Entry 5XQX (X-ray diffraction, 2.30 A resolution); this record covers chains A and B.

[Chain A]
Name: Cyclin-dependent kinase 8
Source organism: Homo sapiens
Notes: EC 2.7.11.22, 2.7.11.23
UniProt: P49336 (CDK8_HUMAN); residues 1-371 here = UniProt positions 1-371
Sequence (380 residues; row label = number of the first residue in the row; numbers below 1 keep their minus sign (Gly-8 is residue -8)):
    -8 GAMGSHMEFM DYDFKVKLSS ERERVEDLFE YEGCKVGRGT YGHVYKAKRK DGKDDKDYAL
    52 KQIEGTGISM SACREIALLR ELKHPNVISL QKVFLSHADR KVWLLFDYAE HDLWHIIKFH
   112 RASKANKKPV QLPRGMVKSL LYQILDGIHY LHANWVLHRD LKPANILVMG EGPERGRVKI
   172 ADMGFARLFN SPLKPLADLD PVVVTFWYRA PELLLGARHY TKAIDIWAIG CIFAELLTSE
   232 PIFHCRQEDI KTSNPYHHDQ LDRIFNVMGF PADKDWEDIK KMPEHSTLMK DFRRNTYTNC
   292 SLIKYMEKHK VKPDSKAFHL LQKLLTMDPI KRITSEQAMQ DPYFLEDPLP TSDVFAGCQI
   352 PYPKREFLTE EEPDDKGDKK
Not modelled in the structure: -8 to -3, 115-122, 182-194, 240-243, 363-371
Construct notes: expression tag (-8 to 0)
Residues lining bound ligands: 8CC (N-methyl-4-pyridin-4-yl-1H-pyrrole-2-carboxamide): Tyr32, Val35, Ala50, Lys52, Glu66, Ile79, Phe97, Asp98, Tyr99, Ala100, Asn156, Leu158, Ala172, Asp173, Arg356

[Chain B]
Name: Cyclin-C
Source organism: Homo sapiens
UniProt: P24863 (CCNC_HUMAN); numbering as in UniProt (aligned over 2-264)
Sequence (263 residues; row label = number of the first residue in the row):
     2 AGNFWQSSHY LQWILDKQDL LKERQKDLKF LSEEEYWKLQ IFFTNVIQAL GEHLKLRQQV
    62 IATATVYFKR FYARYSLKSI DPVLMAPTCV FLASKVEEFG VVSNTRLIAA ATSVLKTRFS
   122 YAFPKEFPYR MNHILECEFY LLELMDCCLI VYHPYRPLLQ YVQDMGQEDM LLPLAWRIVN
   182 DTYRTDLCLL YPPFMIALAC LHVACVVQQK DARQWFAELS VDMEKILEII RVILKLYEQW
   242 KNFDERKEMA TILSKMPKPK PPP

[Chain A / chain B interface]
Pairs across the interface (70):
  Met-2(A) - Pro129(B)
  Met-2(A) - Tyr130(B)  hydrophobic
  Met-2(A) - His134(B)
  Glu-1(A) - Pro263(B)
  Phe0(A) - Ile81(B)
  Phe0(A) - Asp82(B)  hydrogen bond (backbone-backbone)
  Phe0(A) - Leu85(B)  hydrophobic
  Phe0(A) - Tyr130(B)
  Phe0(A) - Glu137(B)
  Phe0(A) - Pro260(B)
  Met1(A) - Ser80(B)
  Met1(A) - Ile81(B)  hydrophobic
  Met1(A) - Tyr141(B)  hydrophobic
  Met1(A) - Pro260(B)
  Asp2(A) - Lys79(B)
  Asp2(A) - Ser80(B)  hydrogen bond (backbone-backbone)
  Asp2(A) - Pro260(B)
  Asp2(A) - Lys261(B)  hydrogen bond (side chain-backbone)
  Tyr3(A) - Lys261(B)  hydrogen bond (backbone-backbone)
  Tyr3(A) - Pro262(B)
  Tyr3(A) - Pro263(B)  hydrophobic
  Tyr3(A) - Pro264(B)
  Asp4(A) - Lys261(B)  salt bridge
  Phe5(A) - Tyr76(B)  hydrophobic
  Phe5(A) - Ser80(B)
  Phe5(A) - Leu145(B)  hydrophobic
  Leu9(A) - Leu145(B)  hydrophobic
  Arg13(A) - Glu144(B)  salt bridge
  Gly58(A) - Phe140(B)
  Ile59(A) - Lys96(B)  hydrogen bond (backbone-side chain)
  Ile59(A) - Glu139(B)
  Ile59(A) - Phe140(B)  hydrophobic
  Ile59(A) - Leu143(B)  hydrophobic
  Met61(A) - Lys96(B)
  Met61(A) - Glu99(B)
  Met61(A) - Gly101(B)
  Cys64(A) - Lys96(B)
  Cys64(A) - Val97(B)  hydrophobic
  Arg65(A) - Glu99(B)  salt bridge
  Ile67(A) - Cys148(B)  hydrophobic
  Ile67(A) - Leu150(B)  hydrophobic
  Ala68(A) - Leu150(B)  hydrophobic
  Ala68(A) - Ile151(B)
  Leu69(A) - Ile151(B)  hydrophobic
  Arg71(A) - Gln13(B)  hydrogen bond
  Arg71(A) - Asp147(B)  salt bridge
  Arg71(A) - Cys148(B)
  Arg71(A) - Cys149(B)  hydrogen bond
  Glu72(A) - Ala2(B)
  Glu72(A) - Ser8(B)
  Glu72(A) - Ser9(B)  hydrogen bond
  Glu72(A) - Ile151(B)
  Lys74(A) - Gln7(B)  hydrogen bond (side chain-backbone)
  Val84(A) - Cys148(B)  hydrophobic
  Leu86(A) - Phe140(B)
  Leu86(A) - Leu143(B)  hydrophobic
  Leu86(A) - Glu144(B)
  Ser87(A) - Phe140(B)
  His88(A) - Phe140(B)
  His88(A) - Tyr141(B)
  His88(A) - Glu144(B)  salt bridge
  Arg91(A) - Leu136(B)  hydrogen bond (side chain-backbone)
  Arg91(A) - Glu139(B)  salt bridge
  Arg91(A) - Phe140(B)
  Lys92(A) - Phe140(B)
  Asn145(A) - Ala2(B)
  Asn145(A) - Gly3(B)
  Trp146(A) - Gly3(B)
  Arg178(A) - Glu99(B)  salt bridge
  Asn181(A) - Arg157(B)
Other interface residues (no listed pair), chain A (37 interface residues in all): Lys6, Leu73, Val93, Val147, Ala177, Leu179
Other interface residues (no listed pair), chain B (42 interface residues in all): Asn4, Leu93, Val102, Cys138

[Overview]
37 residues of chain A and 42 residues of chain B are in contact, with 10 hydrogen bonds and 7 salt bridges.
Polar contacts include Asp4(A)-Lys261(B), Arg13(A)-Glu144(B) and Arg65(A)-Glu99(B). Ligands of chain A:
compound 8CC.
Here chain A is Cyclin-dependent kinase 8 and chain B is Cyclin-C, both from Homo sapiens. Entry 5XQX (Human
CDK8-CYCC in complex with compound 4: N-methyl-4-(4-pyridyl)-1H-pyrrole-2-carboxamide) was determined by X-ray
diffraction together with 5XS2 from the same study.
